Entry 3FAO (X-ray diffraction, 2.01 A resolution); this record covers chain A.

[Chain A]
Molecule: Non-structural protein
From: Porcine respiratory and reproductive syndrome virus
Notes: EC 3.4.21.114; fragment: UniProt residues 1780-1983
UniProt: A1E8J1 (A1E8J1_PRRSV); residues 1-204 here correspond to UniProt positions 1780-1983 (UniProt number = residue number + 1779)
Amino-acid sequence (213 residues; row label = number of the first residue in the row; numbers below 1 keep their minus sign (Gly-8 is residue -8)):
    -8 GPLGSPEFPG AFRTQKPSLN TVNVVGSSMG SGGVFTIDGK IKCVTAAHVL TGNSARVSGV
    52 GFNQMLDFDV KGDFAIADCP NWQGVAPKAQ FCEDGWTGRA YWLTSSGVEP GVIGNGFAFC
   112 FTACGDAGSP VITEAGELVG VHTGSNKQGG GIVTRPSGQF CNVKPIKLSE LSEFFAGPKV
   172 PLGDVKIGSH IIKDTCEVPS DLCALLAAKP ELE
Unresolved in the structure: -8 to 2, 136-140, 200-204
Sequence notes: expression tag (-8 to 0); engineered mutation Ala118 (Ser1897 in A1E8J1)
What the authors report for this chain:
  - mutagenesis - F112A: increased catalytic activity

[In short]
The paper reports that F112A increases catalytic activity.
Chain A is Non-structural protein (Porcine respiratory and reproductive syndrome virus); the structure,
Crystal structure of S118A mutant 3CLSP of PRRSV, was determined by X-ray diffraction (same publication as
3FAN).
